6HUM - chains A and C of the 18 polymer chains in the assembly; structure by electron microscopy, 3.34 A resolution.

== Chain A ==
Molecule: NAD(P)H-quinone oxidoreductase subunit 1
Organism: Thermosynechococcus elongatus BP-1
Notes: EC 1.6.5.-
UniProt: Q8DL32 (NU1C_THEEB); residues 1-372 here = UniProt positions 1-372
Sequence (372 residues; each row starts with the number of its first residue):
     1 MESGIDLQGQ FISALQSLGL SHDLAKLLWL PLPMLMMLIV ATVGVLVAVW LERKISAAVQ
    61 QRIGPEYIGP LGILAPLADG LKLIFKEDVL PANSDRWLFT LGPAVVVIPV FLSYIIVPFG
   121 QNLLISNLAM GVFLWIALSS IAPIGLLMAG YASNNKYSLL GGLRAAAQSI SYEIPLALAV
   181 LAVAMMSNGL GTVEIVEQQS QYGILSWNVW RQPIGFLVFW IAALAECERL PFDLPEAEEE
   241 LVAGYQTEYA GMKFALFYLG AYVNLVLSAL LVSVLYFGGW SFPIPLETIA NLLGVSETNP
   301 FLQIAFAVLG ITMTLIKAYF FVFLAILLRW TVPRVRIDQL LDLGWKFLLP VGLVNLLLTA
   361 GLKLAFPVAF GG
Not modelled in the structure: 1-4, 202-206, 290-298, 371-372

== Chain C ==
Molecule: NAD(P)H-quinone oxidoreductase subunit 3
Organism: Thermosynechococcus elongatus BP-1
Notes: EC 1.6.5.-
UniProt: Q8DJ02 (NU3C_THEEB); numbering as in UniProt (aligned over 1-132)
Sequence (132 residues; row label = number of the first residue in the row):
     1 MVAIPRLRDT ATVFVLSGYE YFLGFLIICS LVPVLALAAS ALLRPKSGRM IRLTTYESGM
    61 EPIGGAWIQF NVRYYMFALV FVIFDVETVF LYPWAVAFHQ LGLLAFIEAL IFIAILVVAL
   121 VYAWRKRALE WS
Not modelled in the structure: 1-12, 127-132

== Interface between chain A and chain C ==
Residue-residue contacts (76):
  Trp29(A) - Tyr21(C)
  Leu30(A) - Glu20(C)
  Leu30(A) - Tyr21(C)  hydrophobic
  Met34(A) - Tyr21(C)
  Met34(A) - Gly24(C)
  Met34(A) - Phe25(C)
  Ile84(A) - Ala36(C)
  Ile84(A) - Ala39(C)
  Ile84(A) - Ser40(C)  hydrogen bond (backbone-side chain)
  Ile84(A) - Leu43(C)
  Phe85(A) - Leu43(C)  hydrophobic
  Phe85(A) - Pro45(C)
  Lys86(A) - Arg44(C)
  Glu87(A) - Ser47(C)
  Glu87(A) - Gly48(C)
  Glu87(A) - Arg52(C)  salt bridge
  Asp88(A) - Arg44(C)  salt bridge
  Val89(A) - Arg52(C)
  Leu90(A) - Leu53(C)
  Pro91(A) - Leu53(C)
  Ala92(A) - Leu53(C)  hydrogen bond (backbone-backbone)
  Thr100(A) - Leu37(C)
  Ile108(A) - Cys29(C)
  Ile108(A) - Pro33(C)  hydrophobic
  Phe111(A) - Phe25(C)
  Phe111(A) - Cys29(C)  hydrophobic
  Leu112(A) - Phe22(C)  hydrophobic
  Leu112(A) - Phe25(C)  hydrophobic
  Leu112(A) - Leu26(C)  hydrophobic
  Ile115(A) - Phe25(C)  hydrophobic
  Ile125(A) - Tyr21(C)  hydrophobic
  Ser126(A) - Gly18(C)  hydrogen bond (side chain-backbone)
  Ser126(A) - Tyr21(C)
  Leu128(A) - Gly18(C)
  Leu128(A) - Tyr19(C)
  Phe133(A) - Tyr92(C)  hydrophobic
  Asn154(A) - Thr55(C)
  Asn155(A) - Thr55(C)
  Asn155(A) - Tyr56(C)
  Asn155(A) - Glu57(C)
  Lys156(A) - Trp67(C)
  Leu159(A) - Ile68(C)  hydrophobic
  Leu163(A) - Tyr74(C)
  Ile170(A) - Phe81(C)
  Glu173(A) - Phe81(C)
  Ile174(A) - Phe81(C)  hydrophobic
  Ile174(A) - Phe84(C)  hydrophobic
  Ala177(A) - Tyr92(C)
  Leu181(A) - Leu91(C)  hydrophobic
  Leu181(A) - Tyr92(C)  hydrophobic
  Ala184(A) - Ala95(C)
  Met185(A) - Trp94(C)  hydrophobic
  Met185(A) - Ala95(C)  hydrophobic
  Met185(A) - His99(C)
  Met186(A) - His99(C)
  Asn188(A) - His99(C)  hydrogen bond
  Gly189(A) - Val96(C)
  Val242(A) - Tyr56(C)
  Glu248(A) - Tyr56(C)  hydrogen bond (side chain-backbone)
  Ile337(A) - Arg73(C)
  Asp338(A) - Arg73(C)  salt bridge
  Leu341(A) - Phe77(C)  hydrophobic
  Trp345(A) - Phe77(C)
  Trp345(A) - Val80(C)
  Trp345(A) - Leu120(C)
  Lys346(A) - Trp124(C)
  Leu349(A) - Leu120(C)  hydrophobic
  Leu357(A) - Ile113(C)  hydrophobic
  Ala360(A) - Trp94(C)  hydrophobic
  Ala360(A) - Phe98(C)
  Ala360(A) - Phe106(C)  hydrophobic
  Lys363(A) - Phe98(C)
  Lys363(A) - His99(C)  hydrogen bond
  Leu364(A) - Phe98(C)
  Leu364(A) - Leu103(C)  hydrophobic
  Leu364(A) - Phe106(C)  hydrophobic
Also at the interface, not in a pair above, chain A (64 interface residues in all): Leu38, Leu83, Ala104, Asn127, Leu134, Ile136, Tyr157, Leu178, Leu190, Thr247, Met252, Lys253, Leu256, Leu353, Leu356, Gly361
Also at the interface, not in a pair above, chain C (53 interface residues in all): Ile28, Ser30, Lys46, Thr54, Ala78, Thr88, Val89, Gly102, Val117

== Summary ==
64 residues of chain A face 53 of chain C across their interface; the contacts include 6 hydrogen bonds and 3
salt bridges. Polar pairs include Glu87(A)-Arg52(C), Asp88(A)-Arg44(C) and Asp338(A)-Arg73(C).
Here chain A is NAD(P)H-quinone oxidoreductase subunit 1 and chain C is NAD(P)H-quinone oxidoreductase subunit
3, both from Thermosynechococcus elongatus BP-1. Entry 6HUM (Structure of the photosynthetic complex I from
Thermosynechococcus elongatus) was determined by electron microscopy (same publication as 6A7K).
